7M74 - chains B and G of the 7 polymer chains in the assembly; structure by electron microscopy, 3.93 A resolution.

== Chain B ==
Molecule: 5'-AMP-activated protein kinase subunit beta-2
Source organism: Homo sapiens
UniProtKB: O43741 (AAKB2_HUMAN); numbering as in UniProt (aligned over 76-272)
Amino-acid sequence (198 residues; row label = number of the first residue in the row):
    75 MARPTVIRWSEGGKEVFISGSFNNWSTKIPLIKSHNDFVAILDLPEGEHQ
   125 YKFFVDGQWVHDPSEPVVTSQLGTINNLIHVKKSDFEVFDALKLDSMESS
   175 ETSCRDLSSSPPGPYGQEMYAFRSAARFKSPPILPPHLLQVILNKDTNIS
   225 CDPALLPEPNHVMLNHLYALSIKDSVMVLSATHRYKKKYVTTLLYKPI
Not modelled in the structure: 75-179
Differences from the reference sequence: initiating methionine (75); conflict Ala-199 (Glu in O43741), Ala-200 (Glu in O43741)
Swiss-Prot annotation at these positions:
  - modified residue: Ser-95 (Phosphoserine), Ser-108 (Phosphoserine), Thr-148 (Phosphothreonine), Ser-158 (Phosphoserine), Ser-170 (Phosphoserine), Ser-174 (Phosphoserine), Ser-184 (Phosphoserine)
  - mutagenesis: His-235 (H235A: Results in an AMPK enzyme that is activable by phosphorylation but has significantly increased rate of dephosphorylation in phosphatase assays)

== Chain G ==
Molecule: 5'-AMP-activated protein kinase subunit gamma-1
Source organism: Homo sapiens
UniProtKB: P54619 (AAKG1_HUMAN); numbering as in UniProt (aligned over 24-327)
Amino-acid sequence (306 residues; each row starts with the number of its first residue):
    22 MGSNNSVYTSFMKSHRCYDLIPTSSKLVVFDTSLQVKKAFFALVTNGVRA
    72 APLWDSKKQSFVGMLTITDFINILHRYYKSALVQIYELEEHKIETWREVY
   122 LQDSFKPLVCISPNASLFDAVSSLIRNKIHRLPVIDPESGNTLYILTHKR
   172 ILKFLKLFITEFPKPEFMSKSLEELQIGTYANIAMVRTTTPVYVALGIFV
   222 QHRVSALPVVDEKGRVVDIYSKFDVINLAAEKTYNNLDVSVTKALQHRSH
   272 YFEGVLKCYLHETLETIINRLVEAEVHRLVVVDENDVVKGIVSLSDILQA
   322 LVLTGG
Not modelled in the structure: 22-24, 325-327
Differences from the reference sequence: expression tag (22-23)
Residues lining bound ligands:
  - ADP (adenosine-5'-diphosphate): Arg-70, Met-85, Thr-87, Ile-88, Thr-89, Asp-90, Arg-118, Tyr-121, Lys-127, Pro-128, Leu-129, Val-130, Ile-150, His-151, Arg-152, Leu-153, Pro-154, Lys-243
  - adenosine monophosphate (AMP): His-151, Thr-200, Asn-203, Ile-204, Ala-205, Arg-224, Val-225, Ser-226, Ala-227, Leu-228, His-298, Arg-299, Ile-312, Ser-314, Ser-316, Asp-317
  - ATP (adenosine-5'-triphosphate): Arg-70, Arg-152, Thr-168, Lys-170, Ile-240, Ser-242, Phe-244, Asp-245, Arg-269, Gly-275, Val-276, Leu-277, Val-297, His-298, Arg-299, Leu-300
Swiss-Prot annotation at these positions:
  - motif: Leu-138 to Glu-159 (AMPK pseudosubstrate)
  - binding site (ADP): Arg-70, Met-85 to Asp-90, Val-130, His-151, Arg-152, Lys-170, Ser-242 to Asp-245, Arg-269, Leu-277, His-298, Arg-299
  - binding site (AMP): Arg-70, Met-85 to Asp-90, Val-130, His-151, Arg-152, Lys-170, Thr-200, Ala-205, Ser-226, Ala-227, Ser-242 to Asp-245, Arg-269, Leu-277, His-298, Arg-299, Ser-314 to Asp-317
  - binding site (ATP): Arg-70, Met-85 to Asp-90, Val-130, His-151, Arg-152, Lys-170, Ser-242 to Asp-245, Arg-269, Leu-277, His-298, Arg-299
  - modified residue: Ser-261 (Phosphoserine), Thr-263 (Phosphothreonine), Ser-270 (Phosphoserine)
  - mutagenesis: Asp-90 (D90A: Reduced AMP-activation of phosphorylation of PRKAA1 or PRKAA2. Reduced ADP activation of phosphorylation of PRKAA1 or PRKAA2), Asp-245 (D245A: Reduced AMP-activation of phosphorylation of PRKAA1 or PRKAA2. Reduced ADP activation of phosphorylation of PRKAA1 or PRKAA2), Asp-317 (D317A: Reduced AMP-activation of phosphorylation of PRKAA1 or PRKAA2. Does not affect ADP activation of phosphorylation of PRKAA1 or PRKAA2)

== Chain B / chain G interface ==
Contacting residue pairs (40; chain B residue first):
  Pro-227(B) / Lys-47(G)  hydrogen bond (backbone-side chain)
  Pro-227(B) / Asn-67(G)
  Ala-228(B) / Ser-46(G)
  Ala-228(B) / Lys-47(G)  hydrogen bond (backbone-backbone)
  Leu-230(B) / Ser-45(G)
  Asp-248(B) / Lys-59(G)  salt bridge
  Val-250(B) / Leu-55(G)  hydrophobic
  Val-250(B) / Lys-59(G)
  His-257(B) / Asn-162(G)  hydrogen bond
  Tyr-259(B) / Tyr-39(G)  hydrophobic
  Tyr-259(B) / Asp-157(G)  hydrogen bond
  Lys-261(B) / Tyr-39(G)
  Lys-262(B) / Tyr-39(G)  hydrogen bond (side chain-backbone)
  Lys-262(B) / Ile-42(G)
  Lys-262(B) / Pro-43(G)
  Lys-262(B) / Thr-44(G)
  Tyr-263(B) / Thr-44(G)  hydrogen bond (backbone-backbone)
  Tyr-263(B) / Ser-45(G)
  Tyr-263(B) / Ser-46(G)  hydrogen bond (backbone-backbone)
  Val-264(B) / Ser-46(G)
  Val-264(B) / Leu-164(G)
  Thr-265(B) / Ser-46(G)  hydrogen bond (backbone-backbone)
  Thr-265(B) / Lys-47(G)
  Thr-265(B) / Leu-48(G)  hydrogen bond (backbone-backbone)
  Thr-266(B) / Leu-48(G)
  Leu-267(B) / Lys-47(G)
  Leu-267(B) / Leu-48(G)  hydrogen bond (backbone-backbone)
  Leu-267(B) / Val-49(G)
  Leu-267(B) / Val-50(G)  hydrogen bond (backbone-backbone)
  Leu-267(B) / Asn-67(G)
  Leu-268(B) / Val-50(G)
  Tyr-269(B) / Val-50(G)  hydrogen bond (backbone-backbone)
  Tyr-269(B) / Phe-51(G)  hydrophobic
  Tyr-269(B) / Asp-52(G)  hydrogen bond (backbone-backbone)
  Tyr-269(B) / Ala-63(G)  hydrophobic
  Tyr-269(B) / Asn-67(G)  hydrogen bond
  Lys-270(B) / Asp-52(G)
  Pro-271(B) / Asp-52(G)
  Pro-271(B) / Ser-54(G)
  Pro-271(B) / Leu-55(G)  hydrophobic
Interface residues without a listed pair, chain B (19 interface residues in all): Pro-231
Interface residues without a listed pair, chain G (22 interface residues in all): Val-69, Pro-134

== In short ==
19 residues of chain B and 22 residues of chain G are in contact; the contacts include 14 hydrogen bonds and 1
salt bridge. Polar contacts include Asp-248(B)/Lys-59(G), Pro-227(B)/Lys-47(G) and His-257(B)/Asn-162(G).
Ligands of chain G: ATP, ADP and adenosine monophosphate.
Chain B is 5'-AMP-activated protein kinase subunit beta-2 and chain G is 5'-AMP-activated protein kinase
subunit gamma-1, both from Homo sapiens; the structure, ATP-bound AMP-activated protein kinase, was determined
by electron microscopy, deposited together with 7JIJ, 7JHG and 7JHH.
